PDB entry 5EGQ | X-ray diffraction, 2.50 A resolution | chains A and D of the 4 polymer chains in the assembly

== Chain A (and D) ==
Molecule: Phenylalanine-4-hydroxylase
Organism: Rattus norvegicus
Notes: EC 1.14.16.1; chain D of this document is another copy of the same molecule, construct and numbering; everything in this record applies to it too
UniProtKB: P04176 (PH4H_RAT); residue numbers follow UniProt; this construct covers 1-453
Chain sequence (453 residues; each row starts with the number of its first residue):
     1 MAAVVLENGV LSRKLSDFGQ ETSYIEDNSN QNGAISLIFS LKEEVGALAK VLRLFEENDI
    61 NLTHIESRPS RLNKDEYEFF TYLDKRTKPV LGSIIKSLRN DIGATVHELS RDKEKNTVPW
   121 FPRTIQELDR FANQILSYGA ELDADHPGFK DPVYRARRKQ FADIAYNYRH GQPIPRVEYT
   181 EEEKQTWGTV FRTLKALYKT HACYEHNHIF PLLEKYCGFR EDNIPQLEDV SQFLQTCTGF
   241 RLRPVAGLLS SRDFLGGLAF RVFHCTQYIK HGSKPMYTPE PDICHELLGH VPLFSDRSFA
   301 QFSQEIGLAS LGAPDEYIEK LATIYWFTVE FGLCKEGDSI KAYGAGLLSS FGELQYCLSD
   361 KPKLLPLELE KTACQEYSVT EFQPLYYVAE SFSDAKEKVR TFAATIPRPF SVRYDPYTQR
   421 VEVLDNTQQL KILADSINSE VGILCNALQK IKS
Unresolved in the structure: 1-31, 137-142, 451-453 (chain D: 1-31, 137-142, 450-453)
Differences from the reference sequence: engineered mutation Lys-270 (Arg in P04176)
UniProt features mapped onto this chain:
  - binding site (Fe cation): His-285, His-290, Glu-330
  - modified residue: Ala-2 (N-acetylalanine), Ser-16 (Phosphoserine)
What the authors report for this chain:
  - conformationally variable residues (loop rearrangement, order/disorder transition): Tyr-138, Thr-278, Leu-424 to Thr-427
  - mutagenesis - R270K (Km > 0.5 M): abolished binding to L-Phe (citing earlier work)
  - post-translational modification sites: Ser-16 (citing earlier work)

== Chain A / chain D interface ==
Contacting residue pairs (119):
  Glu-43(A) / Tyr-204(D)  hydrogen bond
  Glu-43(A) / Asn-207(D)
  Glu-43(A) / His-208(D)  salt bridge
  Leu-52(A) / Lys-215(D)
  Leu-52(A) / Tyr-216(D)
  Leu-62(A) / Lys-215(D)
  Leu-62(A) / Tyr-216(D)  hydrophobic
  Ile-65(A) / Tyr-216(D)  hydrogen bond (backbone-side chain)
  Glu-66(A) / Tyr-216(D)
  Ser-67(A) / Leu-212(D)
  Ser-67(A) / Tyr-216(D)
  Arg-68(A) / Phe-233(D)
  Arg-68(A) / Thr-236(D)  hydrogen bond
  Arg-68(A) / Cys-237(D)
  Pro-69(A) / His-208(D)
  Pro-69(A) / Leu-212(D)
  Pro-69(A) / Cys-237(D)
  Pro-69(A) / Ser-295(D)
  Arg-71(A) / Arg-297(D)
  Lys-74(A) / Tyr-204(D)
  Lys-74(A) / His-208(D)
  Asp-75(A) / Tyr-204(D)
  Asp-75(A) / His-208(D)
  Glu-76(A) / His-208(D)  hydrogen bond (backbone-side chain)
  Tyr-77(A) / His-208(D)  hydrogen bond (side chain-backbone)
  Tyr-77(A) / Leu-212(D)  hydrophobic
  Tyr-204(A) / Glu-43(D)  hydrogen bond
  Tyr-204(A) / Lys-74(D)
  Tyr-204(A) / Asp-75(D)
  Glu-205(A) / Lys-74(D)  salt bridge
  Asn-207(A) / Glu-43(D)
  His-208(A) / Glu-43(D)  salt bridge
  His-208(A) / Lys-74(D)  hydrogen bond (side chain-backbone)
  His-208(A) / Asp-75(D)
  His-208(A) / Glu-76(D)  hydrogen bond (side chain-backbone)
  His-208(A) / Tyr-77(D)  hydrogen bond (backbone-side chain)
  Pro-211(A) / Leu-48(D)  hydrophobic
  Leu-212(A) / Leu-48(D)  hydrophobic
  Leu-212(A) / Ser-67(D)
  Leu-212(A) / Arg-68(D)
  Leu-212(A) / Pro-69(D)
  Leu-212(A) / Tyr-77(D)  hydrophobic
  Lys-215(A) / Leu-52(D)
  Lys-215(A) / Leu-62(D)
  Tyr-216(A) / Leu-52(D)
  Tyr-216(A) / Leu-62(D)
  Tyr-216(A) / Ile-65(D)  hydrogen bond (side chain-backbone)
  Tyr-216(A) / Glu-66(D)
  Tyr-216(A) / Ser-67(D)  hydrogen bond (side chain-backbone)
  Phe-233(A) / Arg-68(D)
  Gln-235(A) / Tyr-417(D)
  Gln-235(A) / Thr-418(D)
  Thr-236(A) / Arg-68(D)  hydrogen bond
  Thr-236(A) / Thr-418(D)
  Thr-236(A) / Arg-420(D)
  Cys-237(A) / Arg-68(D)
  Cys-237(A) / Pro-69(D)
  Cys-237(A) / Thr-418(D)
  Thr-238(A) / Tyr-417(D)
  Thr-238(A) / Thr-418(D)
  Gly-239(A) / Tyr-417(D)
  Arg-261(A) / Tyr-417(D)
  Ser-295(A) / Pro-69(D)
  Arg-297(A) / Arg-71(D)
  Arg-297(A) / Asp-415(D)  salt bridge
  Arg-297(A) / Tyr-417(D)
  Arg-297(A) / Thr-418(D)
  Ser-298(A) / Lys-74(D)  hydrogen bond
  Gln-304(A) / Tyr-417(D)  hydrogen bond
  Arg-400(A) / Ile-443(D)
  Arg-413(A) / Glu-440(D)  salt bridge
  Tyr-414(A) / Tyr-417(D)
  Asp-415(A) / Arg-297(D)  salt bridge
  Pro-416(A) / Pro-416(D)  hydrophobic
  Pro-416(A) / Tyr-417(D)  hydrophobic
  Tyr-417(A) / Gln-235(D)
  Tyr-417(A) / Thr-238(D)
  Tyr-417(A) / Gly-239(D)
  Tyr-417(A) / Arg-261(D)
  Tyr-417(A) / Arg-297(D)
  Tyr-417(A) / Gln-304(D)  hydrogen bond
  Tyr-417(A) / Tyr-414(D)
  Tyr-417(A) / Pro-416(D)
  Thr-418(A) / Gln-235(D)
  Thr-418(A) / Thr-236(D)
  Thr-418(A) / Cys-237(D)
  Thr-418(A) / Thr-238(D)
  Thr-418(A) / Gly-239(D)
  Thr-418(A) / Arg-297(D)
  Arg-420(A) / Thr-236(D)
  Leu-430(A) / Leu-444(D)
  Leu-430(A) / Ala-447(D)  hydrophobic
  Leu-430(A) / Leu-448(D)  hydrophobic
  Leu-433(A) / Ile-443(D)  hydrophobic
  Leu-433(A) / Leu-444(D)  hydrophobic
  Ala-434(A) / Leu-444(D)
  Ser-436(A) / Glu-440(D)  hydrogen bond
  Ile-437(A) / Glu-440(D)
  Ile-437(A) / Val-441(D)
  Asn-438(A) / Glu-397(D)
  Glu-440(A) / Arg-413(D)  salt bridge
  Glu-440(A) / Leu-433(D)
  Glu-440(A) / Ile-437(D)
  Gly-442(A) / Arg-400(D)  hydrogen bond (backbone-side chain)
  Ile-443(A) / Arg-413(D)
  Ile-443(A) / Leu-424(D)  hydrophobic
  Leu-444(A) / Leu-430(D)  hydrophobic
  Leu-444(A) / Ile-437(D)  hydrophobic
  Cys-445(A) / Arg-400(D)
  Asn-446(A) / Arg-400(D)  hydrogen bond (side chain-backbone)
  Asn-446(A) / Ala-404(D)
  Ala-447(A) / Ser-411(D)
  Ala-447(A) / Leu-430(D)  hydrophobic
  Leu-448(A) / Leu-430(D)  hydrophobic
  Gln-449(A) / Ala-404(D)
  Lys-450(A) / Ile-406(D)  hydrogen bond (side chain-backbone)
  Lys-450(A) / Arg-408(D)  hydrogen bond (side chain-backbone)
  Lys-450(A) / Phe-410(D)
  Lys-450(A) / Ser-411(D)
Other interface residues (no listed pair), chain A (63 interface residues in all): Leu-48, Ile-209, Phe-392, Glu-397, Glu-422, Ser-439, Val-441
Other interface residues (no listed pair), chain D (61 interface residues in all): Ile-209, Pro-211, Lys-396, Ala-403, Pro-409, Ala-434, Asn-446

== Summary ==
The interface between chain A and chain D involves 63 residues on one side and 61 on the other; the contacts
include 20 hydrogen bonds and 7 salt bridges. Polar pairs include Glu-43(A)/His-208(D), Glu-205(A)/Lys-74(D)
and Arg-297(A)/Asp-415(D). From the paper: R270K of chain A abolishes binding to L-Phe; a modification site at
Ser-16(A).
Chain A and chain D are both Phenylalanine-4-hydroxylase (Rattus norvegicus); the structure, Structure of
tetrameric rat phenylalanine hydroxylase mutant R270K, residues 25-453, was determined by X-ray diffraction
together with 5FGJ from the same study.
